PDB entry 8I92 | electron microscopy, 3.20 A resolution | chains A and C of the 4 polymer chains in the assembly

[Chain A (and C)]
Molecule: Angiotensin-converting enzyme 2
From: Homo sapiens
Notes: EC 3.4.17.23, 3.4.17.-; chain C of this document is another copy of the same molecule, construct and numbering; everything in this record applies to it too
UniProt: Q9BYF1 (ACE2_HUMAN); the construct has insertions or renumbered stretches relative to UniProt, so the offset changes along the chain: -6 to 9 = UniProt 2-17; 18-805 = UniProt 18-805
Sequence (826 residues; each row starts with the number of its first residue; numbers below 1 keep their minus sign (Met-8 is residue -8)):
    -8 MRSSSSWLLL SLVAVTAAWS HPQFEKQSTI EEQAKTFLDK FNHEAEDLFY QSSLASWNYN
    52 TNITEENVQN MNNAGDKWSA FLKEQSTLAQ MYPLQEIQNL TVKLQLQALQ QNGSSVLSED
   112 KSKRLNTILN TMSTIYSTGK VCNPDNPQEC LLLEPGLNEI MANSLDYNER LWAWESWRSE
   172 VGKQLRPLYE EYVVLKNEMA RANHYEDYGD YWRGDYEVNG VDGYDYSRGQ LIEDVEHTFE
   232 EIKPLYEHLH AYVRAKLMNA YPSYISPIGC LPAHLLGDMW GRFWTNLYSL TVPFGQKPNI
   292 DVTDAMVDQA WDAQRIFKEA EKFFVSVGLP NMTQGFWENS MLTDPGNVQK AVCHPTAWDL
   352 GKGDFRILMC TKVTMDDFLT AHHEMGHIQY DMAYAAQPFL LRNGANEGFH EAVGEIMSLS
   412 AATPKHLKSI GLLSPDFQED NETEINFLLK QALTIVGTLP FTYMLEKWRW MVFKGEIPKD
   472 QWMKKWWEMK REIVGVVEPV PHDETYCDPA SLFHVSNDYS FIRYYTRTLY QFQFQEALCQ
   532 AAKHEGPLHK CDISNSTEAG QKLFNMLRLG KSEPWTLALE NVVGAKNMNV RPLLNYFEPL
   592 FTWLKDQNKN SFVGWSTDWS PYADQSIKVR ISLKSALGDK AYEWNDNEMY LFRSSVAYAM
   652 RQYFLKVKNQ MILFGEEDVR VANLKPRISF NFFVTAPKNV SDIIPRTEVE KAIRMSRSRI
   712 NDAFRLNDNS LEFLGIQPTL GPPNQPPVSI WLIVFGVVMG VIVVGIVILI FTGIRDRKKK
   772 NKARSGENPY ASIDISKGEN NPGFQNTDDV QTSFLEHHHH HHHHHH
Disordered / not traced: -8 to 19, 769-817
Disulfides: Cys133-Cys141, Cys344-Cys361, Cys530-Cys542
Glycans and other covalent adducts: N-acetylglucosamine (NAG) linked to Asn53, Asn90, Asn103, Asn322, Asn432, Asn546, Asn690
Sequence notes: initiating methionine (-8); expression tag (-7, 806-817); insertion (10-17)
Ion coordination: Zn2+: His374, His378, Glu402
UniProt features mapped onto this chain:
  - region: Asp30 to Tyr41 (Interaction with SARS-CoV spike glycoprotein), Met82 to Pro84 (Interaction with SARS-CoV spike glycoprotein), Lys353 to Arg357 (Interaction with SARS-CoV spike glycoprotein), Arg652 to Lys659 (Essential for cleavage by ADAM17), Arg697 to Arg716 (Essential for cleavage by TMPRSS11D and TMPRSS2)
  - motif: Glu778 to Ile786 (LIR), Tyr781 to Asp785 (SH2-binding), Tyr781 to Ile784 (Endocytic sorting signal), Asn792 to Phe795 (PTB), Thr803 to Phe805 (PDZ-binding)
  - active site: Glu375 (Proton acceptor), His505 (Proton donor)
  - binding site (chloride): Arg169, Trp477, Lys481
  - binding site (substrate): Arg273, His345, Pro346, Tyr515
  - binding site (Zn(2+)): His374, His378, Glu402
  - modified residue: Tyr781 (Phosphotyrosine), Ser783 (Phosphoserine)
  - glycosylation (N-linked (GlcNAc...) asparagine): Asn53, Asn90, Asn103, Asn322, Asn432, Asn546, Asn690
  - cross-link: Lys788 (Glycyl lysine isopeptide (Lys-Gly) (interchain with G-Cter in ubiquitin))

[How chain A and chain C interact]
Contacting residue pairs (47):
  Ile126(A) - Gln139(C)
  Thr129(A) - Gln139(C)
  Gly130(A) - Gln139(C)
  Pro138(A) - Gln175(C)
  Gln139(A) - Ile126(C)
  Gln139(A) - Thr129(C)
  Gln139(A) - Gln175(C)  hydrogen bond
  Gln175(A) - Pro138(C)
  Gln175(A) - Gln139(C)  hydrogen bond
  Tyr633(A) - Arg710(C)
  Asn636(A) - Gln653(C)
  Asn638(A) - Tyr649(C)
  Asn638(A) - Arg652(C)
  Asn638(A) - Gln653(C)  hydrogen bond
  Asn638(A) - Leu656(C)
  Asn638(A) - Met662(C)
  Glu639(A) - Tyr649(C)
  Glu639(A) - Arg710(C)  salt bridge
  Tyr641(A) - Ser645(C)
  Tyr641(A) - Arg652(C)
  Tyr641(A) - Gly666(C)
  Tyr641(A) - Glu667(C)
  Ser645(A) - Tyr641(C)
  Ser645(A) - Ser645(C)  hydrogen bond
  Tyr649(A) - Asn638(C)
  Tyr649(A) - Glu639(C)
  Arg652(A) - Asn638(C)
  Arg652(A) - Tyr641(C)
  Gln653(A) - Asn636(C)
  Gln653(A) - Asn638(C)  hydrogen bond
  Leu656(A) - Asn638(C)
  Met662(A) - Asn638(C)
  Gly666(A) - Tyr641(C)
  Glu667(A) - Tyr641(C)
  Ser709(A) - Arg716(C)  hydrogen bond
  Arg710(A) - Tyr633(C)
  Arg710(A) - Glu639(C)  salt bridge
  Arg710(A) - Ala714(C)  hydrogen bond (side chain-backbone)
  Arg710(A) - Phe715(C)
  Arg710(A) - Arg716(C)
  Asp713(A) - Asp713(C)
  Asp713(A) - Arg716(C)  salt bridge
  Ala714(A) - Arg710(C)  hydrogen bond (backbone-side chain)
  Phe715(A) - Arg710(C)
  Arg716(A) - Ser709(C)  hydrogen bond
  Arg716(A) - Arg710(C)
  Arg716(A) - Asp713(C)  salt bridge
Also at the interface, not in a pair above, chain A (28 interface residues in all): Leu642, Ala648, Phe665
Also at the interface, not in a pair above, chain C (28 interface residues in all): Gly130, Leu642, Ala648, Phe665

[Summary]
The chain A/chain C interface involves 28 residues from each chain, with 9 hydrogen bonds and 4 salt bridges.
Polar pairs include Glu639(A)-Arg710(C), Asp713(A)-Arg716(C) and Gln139(A)-Gln175(C). Covalently linked
N-acetylglucosamine: at Asn53(A), Asn90(A), Asn103(A), Asn322(A), Asn432(A) and Asn546(A) and 1 more.
Both chains are Angiotensin-converting enzyme 2 (Homo sapiens). Entry 8I92 (ACE2-B0AT1 complex bound with
glutamine) was determined by electron microscopy (same publication as 8I91 and 8I93).
